PDB entry 3CRL | X-ray diffraction, 2.61 A resolution | chains A and C of the 4 polymer chains in the assembly

[Chain A]
Name: Pyruvate dehydrogenase [lipoamide] kinase isozyme 2, mitochondrial
Organism: Rattus norvegicus
Notes: EC 2.7.11.2
Reference sequence: Q64536 (PDK2_RAT); residue numbers follow UniProt; this construct covers 1-407
Sequence (407 residues; numbered 1 to 407; the number before each row is that of its first residue):
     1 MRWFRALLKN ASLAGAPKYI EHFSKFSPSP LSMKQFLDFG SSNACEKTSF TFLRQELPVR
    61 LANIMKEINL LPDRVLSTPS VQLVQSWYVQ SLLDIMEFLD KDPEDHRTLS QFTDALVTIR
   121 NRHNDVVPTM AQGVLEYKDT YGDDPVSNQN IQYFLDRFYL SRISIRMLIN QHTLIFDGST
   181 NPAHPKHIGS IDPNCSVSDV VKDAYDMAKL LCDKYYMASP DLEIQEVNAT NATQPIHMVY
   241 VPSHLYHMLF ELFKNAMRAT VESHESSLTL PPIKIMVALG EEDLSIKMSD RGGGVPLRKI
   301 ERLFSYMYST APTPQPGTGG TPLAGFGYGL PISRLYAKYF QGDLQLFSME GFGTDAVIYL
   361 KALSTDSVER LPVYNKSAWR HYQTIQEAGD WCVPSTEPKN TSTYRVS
Not modelled in the structure: 1-11, 313-322, 403-407
Bound ions: K+: S24, F26, N63, Y374; Mg2+: E251, N255 (together with AMP-PNP)
Ligand contacts: AMP-PNP (ANP; phosphoaminophosphonic acid-adenylate ester): E251, N255, A256, R258, A259, D290, V295, L303, S309, A324, G325, F326, G327, Y328, G329, L330, P331, T354
Swiss-Prot annotation at these positions:
  - binding site (ATP): E251 to R258, D290, S309, T310, G325 to L330
  - modified residue: Y215 (Phosphotyrosine), Y216 (Phosphotyrosine), K376 (N6-succinyllysine)
Reported in the primary citation:
  - conformationally variable residues (loop rearrangement, order/disorder transition): F304 to P312, L323 to G327
  - binding site for AMP-PNP: L323 to G327
  - K+ coordination: S24, F26, N63, Y374

[Chain C]
Name: Dihydrolipoyllysine-residue acetyltransferase component of pyruvate dehydrogenase complex, mitochondrial
Organism: Homo sapiens
Notes: EC 2.3.1.12
Reference sequence: P10515 (ODP2_HUMAN); residues 128-214 here correspond to UniProt positions 181-267 (UniProt number = residue number + 53)
Sequence (87 residues; each row starts with the number of its first residue):
   128 SYPPHMQVLL PALSPTMTMG TVQRWEKKVG EKLSEGDLLA EIETDKATIG FEVQEEGYLA
   188 KILVPEGTRD VPLGTPLCII VEKEADI
Modified residues: K173 (N~6~-[(6R)-6,8-disulfanyloctanoyl]-L-lysine; LA2)

[Chain A / chain C interface]
Pairs across the interface (23; chain A residue first):
  F26(A) with A139(C); L140(C); S141(C); P142(C), hydrophobic
  S27(A) with L140(C), hydrogen bond (backbone-backbone); I176(C)
  P28(A) with A174(C)
  S29(A) with K173(C)
  P30(A) with K173(C)
  F36(A) with K173(C)
  F39(A) with K173(C)
  S49(A) with K173(C)
  F52(A) with K173(C)
  L53(A) with K173(C)
  Q55(A) with P142(C)
  V59(A) with P142(C), hydrophobic
  Q171(A) with K173(C)
  N375(A) with E179(C)
  K376(A) with E162(C), salt bridge; G163(C); E179(C), hydrogen bond (backbone-side chain)
  S377(A) with E179(C), hydrogen bond (backbone-side chain)
  R380(A) with G163(C)
Also at the interface, not in a pair above, chain A (19 interface residues in all): L31, L168
Also at the interface, not in a pair above, chain C (11 interface residues in all): T143

[Overview]
The interface between chain A and chain C involves 19 residues on one side and 11 on the other; the contacts
include 3 hydrogen bonds and 1 salt bridge. Polar contacts include K376(A)-E162(C), K376(A)-E179(C) and
S377(A)-E179(C). From the paper: a binding site for AMP-PNP at L323(A); K+ coordination by S24(A), F26(A) and
N63(A) among others.
Here chain A is Pyruvate dehydrogenase [lipoamide] kinase isozyme 2, mitochondrial (Rattus norvegicus) and
chain C is Dihydrolipoyllysine-residue acetyltransferase component of pyruvate dehydrogenase complex,
mitochondrial (Homo sapiens). Entry 3CRL (Crystal structure of the PDHK2-L2 complex) was determined by X-ray
diffraction, deposited together with 3CRK.
